Entry 9KGR (X-ray diffraction, 1.47 A resolution); this record covers chains A and B of the 4 polymer chains in the assembly.

[Chain A (and B)]
Molecule: 3C-like proteinase nsp5
Organism: Severe acute respiratory syndrome coronavirus 2
Notes: EC 3.4.22.69; chain B of this document is another copy of the same molecule, construct and numbering; everything in this record applies to it too
Reference sequence: P0DTD1 (R1AB_SARS2); residues 1-306 here correspond to UniProt positions 3264-3569 (UniProt number = residue number + 3263)
Sequence (311 residues; numbered -4 to 306; the number before each row is that of its first residue; numbers below 1 keep their minus sign (Gly-4 is residue -4)):
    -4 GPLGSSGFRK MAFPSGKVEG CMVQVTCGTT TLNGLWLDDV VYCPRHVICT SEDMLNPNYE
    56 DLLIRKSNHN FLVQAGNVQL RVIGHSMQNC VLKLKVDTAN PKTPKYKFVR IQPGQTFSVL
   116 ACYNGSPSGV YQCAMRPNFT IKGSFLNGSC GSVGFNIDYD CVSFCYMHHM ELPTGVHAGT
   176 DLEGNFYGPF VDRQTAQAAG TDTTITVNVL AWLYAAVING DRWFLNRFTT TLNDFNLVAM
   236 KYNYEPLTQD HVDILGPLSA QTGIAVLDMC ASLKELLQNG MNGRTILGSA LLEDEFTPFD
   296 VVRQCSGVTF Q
Unresolved in the structure: -4 to -2, 306 (chain B: -4 to -2, 302-306)
Sequence notes: expression tag (-4 to 0)
Residues lining bound ligands: cyclopropylcarbamic acid (A1L7M): Thr25, Thr26, Leu27, Leu141, Asn142, Gly143, Ser144, Cys145
Swiss-Prot annotation at these positions:
  - active site: His41 (For 3CL-PRO activity), Cys145 (Nucleophile)
  - site: Gln306 (Cleavage)
  - cross-link (Glycyl lysine isopeptide (Lys-Gly)): Lys5 (interchain with G-Cter in ubiquitin), Lys90 (interchain with G-Cter in ubiquitin)

[Interface between chain A and chain B]
Pairs across the interface (90):
  Gly-1(A) with Pro168(B), hydrogen bond (backbone-backbone)
  Ser0(A) with Pro168(B); Thr169(B), hydrogen bond (side chain-backbone); Gly170(B), hydrogen bond (backbone-backbone)
  Ser1(A) with Glu166(B); Gly170(B)
  Gly2(A) with Gly138(B); Ser139(B); Gly170(B)
  Phe3(A) with Gly138(B)
  Arg4(A) with Lys5(B); Tyr126(B); Gln127(B), hydrogen bond (side chain-backbone); Cys128(B); Lys137(B), hydrogen bond (side chain-backbone); Gly138(B); Ser139(B)
  Lys5(A) with Arg4(B); Tyr126(B)
  Met6(A) with Gly124(B); Val125(B); Tyr126(B), hydrophobic; Ser139(B)
  Ala7(A) with Gly124(B); Val125(B), hydrogen bond (backbone-backbone)
  Phe8(A) with Val125(B)
  Pro9(A) with Ser10(B); Glu14(B); Pro122(B), hydrophobic; Ser123(B); Gly124(B)
  Ser10(A) with Pro9(B); Ser10(B), hydrogen bond (backbone-side chain); Glu14(B), hydrogen bond (backbone-side chain)
  Gly11(A) with Gly11(B); Glu14(B), hydrogen bond (backbone-side chain)
  Glu14(A) with Pro9(B); Ser10(B), hydrogen bond (side chain-backbone); Gly11(B), hydrogen bond (side chain-backbone)
  Pro122(A) with Pro9(B), hydrophobic
  Ser123(A) with Pro9(B); Arg298(B), hydrogen bond (backbone-side chain)
  Gly124(A) with Met6(B); Ala7(B); Pro9(B); Arg298(B)
  Val125(A) with Met6(B); Ala7(B), hydrogen bond (backbone-backbone); Phe8(B); Val125(B), hydrophobic
  Tyr126(A) with Arg4(B); Lys5(B); Met6(B), hydrophobic
  Gln127(A) with Arg4(B), hydrogen bond (backbone-side chain)
  Cys128(A) with Arg4(B)
  Lys137(A) with Arg4(B), hydrogen bond (backbone-side chain)
  Gly138(A) with Gly2(B); Arg4(B)
  Ser139(A) with Gly2(B), hydrogen bond (side chain-backbone); Arg4(B); Gln299(B), hydrogen bond
  Leu141(A) with Gln299(B); Cys300(B); Ser301(B)
  Glu166(A) with Ser0(B); Ser1(B)
  Pro168(A) with Gly-1(B), hydrogen bond (backbone-backbone); Ser0(B)
  Thr169(A) with Ser0(B), hydrogen bond (backbone-side chain)
  Gly170(A) with Ser0(B), hydrogen bond (backbone-backbone); Ser1(B); Gly2(B)
  Gly283(A) with Leu286(B)
  Ala285(A) with Leu286(B), hydrophobic
  Leu286(A) with Thr280(B); Gly283(B); Ala285(B), hydrophobic
  Gln299(A) with Ser139(B), hydrogen bond; Leu141(B)
  Cys300(A) with Leu141(B)
  Ser301(A) with Leu141(B)
  Gly302(A) with Tyr118(B); Ser123(B); Leu141(B)
  Val303(A) with Ser123(B), hydrogen bond (backbone-side chain)
  Thr304(A) with Tyr118(B); Ser121(B); Pro122(B)
  Phe305(A) with Pro122(B), hydrogen bond (backbone-backbone); Ser123(B)
Also at the interface, not in a pair above, chain A (43 interface residues in all): Leu115, Ala116, His172, Thr280
Also at the interface, not in a pair above, chain B (42 interface residues in all): Phe3, Lys12, Leu115, His172

[Summary]
43 residues of chain A face 42 of chain B across their interface; the contacts include 23 hydrogen bonds.
Among the polar pairs are Ser0(A)-Thr169(B), Arg4(A)-Gln127(B) and Arg4(A)-Lys137(B). Chain A binds
cyclopropylcarbamic acid. UniProt lists active-site residues His41(A) and Cys145(A) on chain A.
Both chains are 3C-like proteinase nsp5 (Severe acute respiratory syndrome coronavirus 2). Entry 9KGR
(Discovery of an orally bioavailable reversible covalent SARS-CoV-2 Mpro inhibitor with pan-coronavirus
activity) was determined by X-ray diffraction, deposited together with 9KGJ, 9KGN, 9KGQ and 9KGS.
